PDB entry 8XGC | electron microscopy, 3.70 A resolution | chains 2 and X of the 29 polymer chains in the assembly

== Chain 2 ==
Name: DNA replication licensing factor MCM2
Organism: Saccharomyces cerevisiae
UniProt: A0A6A5Q1S9 (A0A6A5Q1S9_YEASX); residue numbers follow UniProt; this construct covers 1-868
Amino-acid sequence (868 residues; numbered 1 to 868; the number before each row is that of its first residue):
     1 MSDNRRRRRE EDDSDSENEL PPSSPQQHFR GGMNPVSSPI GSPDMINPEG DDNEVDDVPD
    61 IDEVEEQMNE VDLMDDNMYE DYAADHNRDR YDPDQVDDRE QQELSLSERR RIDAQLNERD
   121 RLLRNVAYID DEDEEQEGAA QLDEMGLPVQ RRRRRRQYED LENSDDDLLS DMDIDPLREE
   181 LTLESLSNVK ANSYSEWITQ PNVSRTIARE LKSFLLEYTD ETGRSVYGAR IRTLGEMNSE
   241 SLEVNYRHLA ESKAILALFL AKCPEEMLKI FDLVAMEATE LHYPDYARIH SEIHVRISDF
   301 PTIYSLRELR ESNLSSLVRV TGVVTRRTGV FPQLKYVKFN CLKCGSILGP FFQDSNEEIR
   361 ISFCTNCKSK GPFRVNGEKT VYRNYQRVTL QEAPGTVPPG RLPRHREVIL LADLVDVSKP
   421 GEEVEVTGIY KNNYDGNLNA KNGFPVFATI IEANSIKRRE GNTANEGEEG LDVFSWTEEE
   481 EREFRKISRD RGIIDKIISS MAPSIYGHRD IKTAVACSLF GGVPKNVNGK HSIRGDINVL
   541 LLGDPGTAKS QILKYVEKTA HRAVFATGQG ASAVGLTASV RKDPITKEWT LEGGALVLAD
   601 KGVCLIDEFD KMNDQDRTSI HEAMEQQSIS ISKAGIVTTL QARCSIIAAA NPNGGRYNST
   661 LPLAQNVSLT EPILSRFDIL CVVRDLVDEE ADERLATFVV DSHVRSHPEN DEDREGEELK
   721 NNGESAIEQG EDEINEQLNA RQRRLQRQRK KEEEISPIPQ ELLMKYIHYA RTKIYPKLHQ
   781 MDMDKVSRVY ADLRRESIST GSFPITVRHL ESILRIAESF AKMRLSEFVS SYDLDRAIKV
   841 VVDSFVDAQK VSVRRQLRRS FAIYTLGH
Unresolved in the structure: 1-42, 153-172, 711-737, 868
Metal / ion sites: Zn2+: Cys341, Cys344, Cys364
Small-molecule neighbours:
  - ADP (adenosine-5'-diphosphate), molecule 1: Ser504, Ile505, Tyr506, Asp544, Pro545, Gly546, Thr547, Ala548, Lys549, Ser550, Gln551, Glu608, Leu695, Val699, His703
  - ADP, molecule 2: His531, Glu625, Gln626, Arg676, Val807, Arg808, Glu811

== Chain X ==
Molecule: 51-nt DNA strand
Organism: Saccharomyces cerevisiae
Sequence (51 nucleotides; row label = number of the first residue in the row):
     9 TTAAATTTTG CATACGATCG ATTAATTTTT GAGTGTGTTT TTTTTTTTTT T

== Interface between chain 2 and chain X ==
Contacting residue pairs - 10 pairs, chain 2 then chain X:
  Ser572(2) with DT58(X), hydrogen bond to the phosphate
  Val574(2) with DT57(X), phosphate contact; DT58(X), phosphate contact
  Val580(2) with DT56(X), sugar contact; DT57(X), phosphate contact
  Lys582(2) with DT54(X), hydrogen bond to the base
  Trp589(2) with DT55(X), sugar contact
  Lys633(2) with DT56(X), phosphate contact; DT57(X), salt bridge to the phosphate
  Ala634(2) with DT56(X), hydrogen bond to the phosphate
Also at the interface, not in a pair above, chain 2 (9 interface residues in all): Gly575, Ser579

== Overview ==
The interface between chain 2 and chain X involves 9 residues on one side and 5 on the other; the contacts
include 3 hydrogen bonds and 1 salt bridge. Polar pairs include Lys582(2)-DT54(X), Ser572(2)-DT58(X) and
Ala634(2)-DT56(X). Bound to chain 2: ADP.
Chain 2 is DNA replication licensing factor MCM2 and chain X is a 51-nt DNA strand, both from Saccharomyces
cerevisiae; the structure, Structure of yeast replisome associated with FACT and histone hexamer, Composite
map, was determined by electron microscopy.
